PDB entry 6OZC | electron microscopy, 3.79 A resolution | chains A and B of the 18 polymer chains in the assembly

# Chain A
Protein: Envelope glycoprotein gp160
Source organism: Human immunodeficiency virus 1
UniProtKB: Q2N0S6 (Q2N0S6_9HIV1); the construct lacks a stretch of the UniProt sequence and is renumbered around it, so the offset changes along the chain: 31-141 = UniProt 30-140; 150-185 = UniProt 141-176; 189-309 = UniProt 188-308; 312-321 = UniProt 309-318; 2 more segments
Amino-acid sequence (475 residues; row label = number of the first residue in the row; note: 14 numbers in that range are skipped by the numbering (no residue carries them; nothing is unmodelled there); a row labelled like 185A-185K holds insertion residues (185A, then the next letters in order)):
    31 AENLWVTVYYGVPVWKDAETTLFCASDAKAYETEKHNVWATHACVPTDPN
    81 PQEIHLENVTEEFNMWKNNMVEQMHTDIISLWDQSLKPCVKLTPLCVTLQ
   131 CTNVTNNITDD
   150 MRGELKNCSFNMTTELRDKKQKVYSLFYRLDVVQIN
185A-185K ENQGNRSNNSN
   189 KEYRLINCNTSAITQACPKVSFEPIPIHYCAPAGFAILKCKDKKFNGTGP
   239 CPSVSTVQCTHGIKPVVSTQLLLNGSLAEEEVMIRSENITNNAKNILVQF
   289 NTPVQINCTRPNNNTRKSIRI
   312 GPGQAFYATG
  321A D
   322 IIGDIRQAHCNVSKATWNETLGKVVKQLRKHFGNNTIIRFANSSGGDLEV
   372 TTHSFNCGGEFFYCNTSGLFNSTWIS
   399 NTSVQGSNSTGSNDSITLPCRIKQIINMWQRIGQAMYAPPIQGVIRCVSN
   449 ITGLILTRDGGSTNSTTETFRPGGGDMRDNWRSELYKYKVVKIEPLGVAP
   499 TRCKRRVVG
Disordered / not traced: 31-34, 59-64, 185A-185K, 399-411, 502-507
Construct notes: conflict Asn332 (Thr330 in Q2N0S6), Cys501 (Ala498 in Q2N0S6)
Disulfide bonds: Cys54-Cys74, Cys119-Cys205, Cys126-Cys196, Cys131-Cys157, Cys218-Cys247, Cys228-Cys239, Cys296-Cys331, Cys378-Cys445, Cys385-Cys418
Covalent attachments: N-acetylglucosamine (NAG) linked to Asn133, Asn156, Asn160, Asn197, Asn234, Asn262, Asn295, Asn301, Asn332, Asn339, Asn363, Asn386, Asn448; glycan linked to Asn392
Reported in the primary citation:
  - post-translational modification sites: Asn295, Asn332, Asn339, Asn363, Asn386, Asn392
  - mutagenesis - N295A, N332T, N339A, N386A, N392A, N448A: decreased binding to 2G12 Fab Heavy chain
  - mutagenesis - N411A: increased binding to 2G12 Fab Heavy chain
  - mutagenesis - N156A: decreased binding to PG16
  - mutagenesis - N156A: decreased binding to PG9

# Chain B
Protein: Envelope glycoprotein gp41
Source organism: Human immunodeficiency virus 1
UniProtKB: Q2N0S6 (Q2N0S6_9HIV1); residues 512-664 here correspond to UniProt positions 509-661 (UniProt number = residue number - 3)
Amino-acid sequence (153 residues; row label = number of the first residue in the row):
   512 AVGIGAVFLGFLGAAGSTMGAASMTLTVQARNLLSGIVQQQSNLLRAPEA
   562 QQHLLKLTVWGIKQLQARVLAVERYLRDQQLLGIWGCSGKLICCTNVPWN
   612 SSWSNRNLSEIWDNMTWLQWDKEISNYTQIIYGLLEESQNQQEKNEQDLL
   662 ALD
Disordered / not traced: 512-522, 548-566, 662-664
Construct notes: engineered mutation Pro559 (Ile556 in Q2N0S6), Cys605 (Thr602 in Q2N0S6)
Disulfide bonds: Cys598-Cys604
Covalent attachments: N-acetylglucosamine (NAG) linked to Asn611, Asn618, Asn637

# Interface between chain A and chain B
Contacting residue pairs (96):
  Trp35(A) - Val608(B)
  Trp35(A) - Pro609(B)  hydrophobic
  Trp35(A) - Trp610(B)
  Val36(A) - Thr606(B)  hydrogen bond (backbone-backbone)
  Val36(A) - Val608(B)  hydrogen bond (backbone-backbone)
  Val36(A) - Pro609(B)
  Val36(A) - Trp610(B)  hydrophobic
  Val36(A) - Trp614(B)  hydrophobic
  Val36(A) - Leu646(B)  hydrophobic
  Thr37(A) - Cys604(B)
  Thr37(A) - Cys605(B)
  Val38(A) - Leu602(B)
  Val38(A) - Ile603(B)
  Val38(A) - Cys604(B)  hydrogen bond (backbone-backbone)
  Tyr39(A) - Leu602(B)
  Tyr39(A) - Ile603(B)  hydrophobic
  Tyr39(A) - Trp623(B)
  Tyr39(A) - Trp628(B)  hydrophobic
  Tyr40(A) - Ala541(B)  hydrophobic
  Tyr40(A) - Leu544(B)
  Tyr40(A) - Gln590(B)  hydrogen bond
  Tyr40(A) - Leu593(B)  hydrophobic
  Tyr40(A) - Lys601(B)
  Tyr40(A) - Leu602(B)  hydrogen bond (backbone-backbone)
  Gly41(A) - Leu537(B)
  Gly41(A) - Gln540(B)
  Val42(A) - Leu537(B)
  Val42(A) - Gln540(B)  hydrogen bond (backbone-side chain)
  Val42(A) - Trp628(B)  hydrophobic
  Pro43(A) - Leu523(B)  hydrophobic
  Pro43(A) - Ala525(B)  hydrophobic
  Pro43(A) - Gln540(B)
  Pro43(A) - Trp628(B)
  Pro43(A) - Leu629(B)
  Val44(A) - Trp628(B)  hydrophobic
  Val44(A) - Leu629(B)  hydrophobic
  Val44(A) - Asp632(B)
  Trp45(A) - Leu523(B)  hydrophobic
  Trp45(A) - Leu629(B)  hydrophobic
  Lys46(A) - Asp632(B)  salt bridge
  Thr50(A) - Leu581(B)
  Thr51(A) - Lys574(B)
  Thr51(A) - Gln577(B)  hydrogen bond
  Leu52(A) - Lys574(B)
  Phe53(A) - Ala578(B)  hydrophobic
  Cys54(A) - Trp571(B)  hydrophobic
  Trp69(A) - Trp571(B)  hydrogen bond (backbone-side chain)
  Ala73(A) - Gln575(B)  hydrogen bond (backbone-side chain)
  Cys74(A) - Trp571(B)
  Cys74(A) - Gln575(B)
  Val75(A) - Gln575(B)
  Ile84(A) - Leu523(B)
  Ile84(A) - Gly524(B)
  Leu86(A) - Leu523(B)
  Leu86(A) - Ala526(B)  hydrophobic
  Glu87(A) - Ala526(B)
  Glu87(A) - Gly527(B)  hydrogen bond (backbone-backbone)
  Asn88(A) - Gly527(B)
  Val89(A) - Ala526(B)
  Val89(A) - Gly527(B)
  Asp107(A) - Trp571(B)
  Asp107(A) - Lys574(B)  salt bridge
  Ser110(A) - Val570(B)
  Leu111(A) - Val570(B)  hydrophobic
  Leu111(A) - Trp571(B)  hydrophobic
  Gln114(A) - Thr569(B)
  Gln114(A) - Val570(B)  hydrogen bond (side chain-backbone)
  Tyr217(A) - Trp571(B)
  Pro220(A) - Ala578(B)
  Ala221(A) - Asn543(B)
  Ala221(A) - Leu544(B)
  Ala221(A) - Leu545(B)
  Ala221(A) - Ser546(B)
  Ala221(A) - Ala582(B)
  Gly222(A) - Leu544(B)
  Phe223(A) - Leu581(B)  hydrophobic
  Phe223(A) - Arg585(B)
  Ile491(A) - Leu523(B)  hydrophobic
  Ile491(A) - Gln540(B)
  Ile491(A) - Arg585(B)  hydrogen bond (backbone-side chain)
  Pro493(A) - Leu544(B)  hydrophobic
  Leu494(A) - Leu592(B)  hydrophobic
  Leu494(A) - Leu593(B)  hydrophobic
  Leu494(A) - Trp596(B)  hydrophobic
  Val496(A) - Trp628(B)
  Val496(A) - Trp631(B)  hydrogen bond (backbone-side chain)
  Ala497(A) - Trp610(B)
  Ala497(A) - Trp623(B)  hydrophobic
  Ala497(A) - Trp631(B)
  Pro498(A) - Trp610(B)
  Pro498(A) - Leu619(B)
  Pro498(A) - Ile622(B)  hydrophobic
  Pro498(A) - Trp631(B)
  Thr499(A) - Leu619(B)
  Arg500(A) - Leu619(B)
  Cys501(A) - Cys605(B)  hydrogen bond (backbone-side chain)
Interface residues without a listed pair, chain A (50 interface residues in all): Ala70, Ile215, Thr244, Lys490, Glu492, Gly495
Interface residues without a listed pair, chain B (52 interface residues in all): Ser528, Met530, Tyr586, Asp589, Cys598, Ile635, Ile642, Tyr643

# In short
50 residues of chain A face 52 of chain B across their interface, with 14 hydrogen bonds and 2 salt bridges.
Polar contacts include Lys46(A)-Asp632(B), Asp107(A)-Lys574(B) and Tyr40(A)-Gln590(B). From the paper: N295A,
N332T and N339A of chain A, among others, reduce binding to 2G12 Fab Heavy chain; modification sites
Asn295(A), Asn332(A) and Asn339(A) among others; 8 substitutions were tested in all.
Chain A is Envelope glycoprotein gp160 and chain B is Envelope glycoprotein gp41, both from Human
immunodeficiency virus 1; the structure, BG505 SOSIP.664 with 2G12 Fab2, was determined by electron
microscopy.
